Entry 8CXI (electron microscopy, 3.40 A resolution); this record covers chains B and h of the 10 polymer chains in the assembly.

[Chain B]
Name: Ankyrin repeat family A protein 2, Envelope E protein
Organism: Zika virus
UniProtKB: chimeric construct of Q9H9E1, A0A142DS37: residues -134 to 0 from Q9H9E1 (ANRA2_HUMAN) positions 1-135 (UniProt number = residue number + 135); residues 1-504 from A0A142DS37 positions 291-794 (UniProt number = residue number + 290)
Amino-acid sequence (639 residues; each row starts with the number of its first residue; numbers below 1 keep their minus sign (Met-134 is residue -134)):
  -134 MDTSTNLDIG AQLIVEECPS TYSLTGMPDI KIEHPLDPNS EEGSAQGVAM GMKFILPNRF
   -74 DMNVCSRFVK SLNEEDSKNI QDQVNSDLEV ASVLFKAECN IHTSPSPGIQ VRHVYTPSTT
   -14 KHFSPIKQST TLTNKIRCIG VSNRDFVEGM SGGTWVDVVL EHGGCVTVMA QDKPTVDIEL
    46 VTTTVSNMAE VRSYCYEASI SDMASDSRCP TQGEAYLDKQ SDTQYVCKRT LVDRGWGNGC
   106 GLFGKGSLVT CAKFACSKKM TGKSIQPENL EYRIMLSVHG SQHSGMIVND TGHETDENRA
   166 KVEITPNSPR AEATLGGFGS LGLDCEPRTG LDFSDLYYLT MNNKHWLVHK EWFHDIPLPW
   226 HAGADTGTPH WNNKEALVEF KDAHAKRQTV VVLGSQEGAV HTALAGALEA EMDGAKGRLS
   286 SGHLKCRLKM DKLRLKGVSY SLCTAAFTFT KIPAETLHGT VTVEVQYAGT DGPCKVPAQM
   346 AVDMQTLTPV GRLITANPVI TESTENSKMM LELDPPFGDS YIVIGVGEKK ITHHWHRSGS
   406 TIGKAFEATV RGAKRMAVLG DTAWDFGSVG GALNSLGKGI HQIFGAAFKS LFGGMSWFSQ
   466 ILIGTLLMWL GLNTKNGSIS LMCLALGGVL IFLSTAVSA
Disordered / not traced: -134 to 0, 502-504
Disulfides: Cys92-Cys116, Cys190-Cys291, Cys308-Cys339

[Chain h]
Name: A11 heavy chain
Organism: Homo sapiens
Amino-acid sequence (133 residues; row label = number of the first residue in the row; note: 1 number in that range is skipped by the numbering (no residue carries it; nothing is unmodelled there); a row labelled like 82A-82C holds insertion residues (82A, then the next letters in order)):
     1 EVQLVESGGG LVRPGGSLRL SCAASGFSYS NHWMHWVRQA PGKGLVWVSR IN
   52A S
    53 DGSTRNYADF VKGRFTISRD NAENTLYLEM
82A-82C NSL
    83 TADDTAVYYC VRDGVRF
   99A Y
100A-100P YDSTGYYPDSFFKYGM
   101 DVWGQGTTVT VSS
Disordered / not traced: 99A, 113
Disulfides: Cys22-Cys92

[Chain B / chain h interface]
Contacting residue pairs - 7 pairs, chain B then chain h:
  Val153(B) - Ser100C(h)  hydrogen bond (backbone-side chain)
  Val153(B) - Thr100D(h)
  Asn154(B) - Ser100C(h)  hydrogen bond (backbone-side chain)
  Asp155(B) - Ser28(h)  hydrogen bond
  Asp155(B) - Asn31(h)  hydrogen bond
  Asp155(B) - Phe99(h)
  Thr156(B) - Ser28(h)

[In short]
4 residues of chain B and 5 residues of chain h are in contact, with 4 hydrogen bonds. Polar pairs include
Val153(B)-Ser100C(h), Asn154(B)-Ser100C(h) and Asp155(B)-Ser28(h).
Chain B is Ankyrin repeat family A protein 2, Envelope E protein (Zika virus) and chain h is A11 heavy chain
(Homo sapiens); the structure, Structures of Zika Virus in Complex with Antibodies Targeting E Dimer Epitopes
and Basis for Neutralization ..., was determined by electron microscopy.
